Entry 4XLN (X-ray diffraction, 4.00 A resolution); this record covers chains D and O of the 9 polymer chains in the assembly.

[Chain D]
Name: DNA-directed RNA polymerase subunit beta'
From: Thermus aquaticus
Notes: EC 2.7.7.6
UniProtKB: Q9KWU6 (RPOC_THEAQ); residues 1-1524 here = UniProt positions 1-1524
Sequence (1524 residues; row label = number of the first residue in the row):
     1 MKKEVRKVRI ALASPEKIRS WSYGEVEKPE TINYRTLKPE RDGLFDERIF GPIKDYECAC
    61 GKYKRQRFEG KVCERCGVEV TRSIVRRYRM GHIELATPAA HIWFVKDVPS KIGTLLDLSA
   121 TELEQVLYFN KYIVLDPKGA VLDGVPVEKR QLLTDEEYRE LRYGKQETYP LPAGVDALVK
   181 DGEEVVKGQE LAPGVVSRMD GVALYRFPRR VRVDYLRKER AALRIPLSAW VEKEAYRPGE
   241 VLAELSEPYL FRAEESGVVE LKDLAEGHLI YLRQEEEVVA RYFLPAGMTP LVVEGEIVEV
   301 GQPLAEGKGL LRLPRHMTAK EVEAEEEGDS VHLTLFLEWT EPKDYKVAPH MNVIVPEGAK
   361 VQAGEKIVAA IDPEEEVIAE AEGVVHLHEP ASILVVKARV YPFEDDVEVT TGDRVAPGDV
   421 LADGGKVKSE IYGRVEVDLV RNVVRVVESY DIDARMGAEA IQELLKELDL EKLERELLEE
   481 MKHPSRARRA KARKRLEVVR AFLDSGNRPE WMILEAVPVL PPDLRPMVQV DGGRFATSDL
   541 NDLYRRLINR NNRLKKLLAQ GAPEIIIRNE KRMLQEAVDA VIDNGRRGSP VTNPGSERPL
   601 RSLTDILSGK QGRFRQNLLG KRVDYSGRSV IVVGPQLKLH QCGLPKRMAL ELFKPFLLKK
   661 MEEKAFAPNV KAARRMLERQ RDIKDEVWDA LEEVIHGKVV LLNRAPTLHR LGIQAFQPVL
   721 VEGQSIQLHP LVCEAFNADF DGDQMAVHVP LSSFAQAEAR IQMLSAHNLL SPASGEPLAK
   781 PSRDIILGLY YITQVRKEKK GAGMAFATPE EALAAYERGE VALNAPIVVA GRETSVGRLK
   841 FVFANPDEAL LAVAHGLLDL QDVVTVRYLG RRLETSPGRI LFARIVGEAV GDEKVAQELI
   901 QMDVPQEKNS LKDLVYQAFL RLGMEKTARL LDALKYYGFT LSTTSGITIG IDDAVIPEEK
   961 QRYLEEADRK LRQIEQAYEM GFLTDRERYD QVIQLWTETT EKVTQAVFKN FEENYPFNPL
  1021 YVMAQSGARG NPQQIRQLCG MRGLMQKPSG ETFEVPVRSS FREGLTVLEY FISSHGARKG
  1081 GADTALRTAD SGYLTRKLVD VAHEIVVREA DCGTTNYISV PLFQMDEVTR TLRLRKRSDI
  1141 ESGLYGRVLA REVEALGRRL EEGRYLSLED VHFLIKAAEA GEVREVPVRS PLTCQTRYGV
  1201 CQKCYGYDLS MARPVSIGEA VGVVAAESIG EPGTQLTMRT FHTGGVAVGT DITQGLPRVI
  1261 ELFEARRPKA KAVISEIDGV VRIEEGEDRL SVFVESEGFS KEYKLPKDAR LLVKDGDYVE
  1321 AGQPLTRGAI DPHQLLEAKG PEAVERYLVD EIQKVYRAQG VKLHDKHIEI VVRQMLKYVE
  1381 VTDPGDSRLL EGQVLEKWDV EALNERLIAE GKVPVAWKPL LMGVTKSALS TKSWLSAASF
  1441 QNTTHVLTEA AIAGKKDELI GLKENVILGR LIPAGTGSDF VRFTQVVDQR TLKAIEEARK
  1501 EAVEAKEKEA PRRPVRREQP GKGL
Not modelled in the structure: 1, 1239-1252, 1506-1524
Metal / ion sites: Zn2+ site 1: Cys-58, Cys-60, Cys-73, Cys-76; Mg2+: Asp-739, Asp-741, Asp-743 (shared with 1 residue of chain Q); Zn2+ site 2: Cys-1112, Cys-1194, Cys-1201, Cys-1204
Swiss-Prot annotation at these positions:
  - binding site (Zn(2+)): Cys-58, Cys-60, Cys-73, Cys-76, Cys-1112, Cys-1194, Cys-1201, Cys-1204
  - binding site (Mg(2+)): Asp-739, Asp-741, Asp-743
What the authors report for this chain:
  - binding site for the 48-nt DNA strand (chain O): Tyr-34

[Chain O]
Molecule: 48-nt DNA strand
Sequence (48 nucleotides; each row starts with the number of its first residue):
     1 CTTGACAAAA GTGTTAAATT GTGCTATACT GGGAGCTGTC ACGGATGC

[Chain D / chain O interface]
Residue-residue contacts (8; chain D residue first):
  Tyr-34(D) / DT20(O)  hydrogen bond to the phosphate
  Val-108(D) / DA45(O)  sugar contact
  Ser-119(D) / DT46(O)  phosphate contact
  Ala-120(D) / DT46(O)  phosphate contact
  Arg-1266(D) / DC42(O)  sugar contact
  Arg-1267(D) / DC42(O)  salt bridge to the phosphate
  Arg-1267(D) / DG43(O)  salt bridge to the phosphate
  Lys-1426(D) / DG44(O)  salt bridge to the phosphate
Interface residues without a listed pair, chain D (9 interface residues in all): Asn-33, Pro-109
Interface residues without a listed pair, chain O (8 interface residues in all): DT19, DA41

[In short]
9 residues of chain D face 8 of chain O across their interface, with 1 hydrogen bond and 3 salt bridges. Polar
contacts include Tyr-34(D)/DT20(O), Arg-1267(D)/DC42(O) and Arg-1267(D)/DG43(O). From UniProt: 8 Zn2+-binding
residues and 3 Mg2+-binding residues on chain D. The paper reports a binding site for the 48-nt DNA strand
(chain O) at Tyr-34(D).
Chain D is DNA-directed RNA polymerase subunit beta' (Thermus aquaticus) and chain O is a 48-nt DNA strand;
the structure, Crystal structure of T. aquaticus transcription initiation complex containing bubble promoter
and RNA, was determined by X-ray diffraction, deposited together with 4XLP and 4XLQ.
